PDB entry 8XJV | electron microscopy, 3.60 A resolution | chains Av and c of the 110 polymer chains in the assembly

== Chain Av ==
Molecule: 2124-nt DNA strand
From: synthetic construct
Sequence (2124 nucleotides; each row starts with the number of its first residue; numbers below 1 keep their minus sign (DG-8 is residue -8)):
    -8 GGGTCCGGCA CTGGAACAGG ATGTATATAT GTGACACGTG CCTGGAGACT AGGGAGTAAT
    52 CCCCTTGGCG GTTAAAACGC GGGGGACAGC GCGTACGTGC GTTTAAGCGG TGCTAGAGCT
   112 GTCTACGACC AATTGAGCGG CCTCGGCACC GGGATTCTCC AGGGGATCCG GATGCTCGGG
   172 TCCGGCACTG GAACAGGATG TATATATGTG ACACGTGCCT GGAGACTAGG GAGTAATCCC
   232 CTTGGCGGTT AAAACGCGGG GGACAGCGCG TACGTGCGTT TAAGCGGTGC TAGAGCTGTC
   292 TACGACCAAT TGAGCGGCCT CGGCACCGGG ATTCTCCAGG GGATCCGGAT GCTCGGGTCC
   352 GGCACTGGAA CAGGATGTAT ATATGTGACA CGTGCCTGGA GACTAGGGAG TAATCCCCTT
   412 GGCGGTTAAA ACGCGGGGGA CAGCGCGTAC GTGCGTTTAA GCGGTGCTAG AGCTGTCTAC
   472 GACCAATTGA GCGGCCTCGG CACCGGGATT CTCCAGGGGA TCCGGATGCT CGGGTCCGGC
   532 ACTGGAACAG GATGTATATA TGTGACACGT GCCTGGAGAC TAGGGAGTAA TCCCCTTGGC
   592 GGTTAAAACG CGGGGGACAG CGCGTACGTG CGTTTAAGCG GTGCTAGAGC TGTCTACGAC
   652 CAATTGAGCG GCCTCGGCAC CGGGATTCTC CAGGGGATCC GGATGCTCGG GTCCGGCACT
   712 GGAACAGGAT GTATATATGT GACACGTGCC TGGAGACTAG GGAGTAATCC CCTTGGCGGT
   772 TAAAACGCGG GGGACAGCGC GTACGTGCGT TTAAGCGGTG CTAGAGCTGT CTACGACCAA
   832 TTGAGCGGCC TCGGCACCGG GATTCTCCAG GGGATCCGGA TGCTCGGGTC CGGCACTGGA
   892 ACAGGATGTA TATATGTGAC ACGTGCCTGG AGACTAGGGA GTAATCCCCT TGGCGGTTAA
   952 AACGCGGGGG ACAGCGCGTA CGTGCGTTTA AGCGGTGCTA GAGCTGTCTA CGACCAATTG
  1012 AGCGGCCTCG GCACCGGGAT TCTCCAGGGG ATCCGGATGC TCGGGTCCGG CACTGGAACA
  1072 GGATGTATAT ATGTGACACG TGCCTGGAGA CTAGGGAGTA ATCCCCTTGG CGGTTAAAAC
  1132 GCGGGGGACA GCGCGTACGT GCGTTTAAGC GGTGCTAGAG CTGTCTACGA CCAATTGAGC
  1192 GGCCTCGGCA CCGGGATTCT CCAGGGGATC CGGATGCTCG GGTCCGGCAC TGGAACAGGA
  1252 TGTATATATG TGACACGTGC CTGGAGACTA GGGAGTAATC CCCTTGGCGG TTAAAACGCG
  1312 GGGGACAGCG CGTACGTGCG TTTAAGCGGT GCTAGAGCTG TCTACGACCA ATTGAGCGGC
  1372 CTCGGCACCG GGATTCTCCA GGGGATCCGG ATGCTCGGGT CCGGCACTGG AACAGGATGT
  1432 ATATATGTGA CACGTGCCTG GAGACTAGGG AGTAATCCCC TTGGCGGTTA AAACGCGGGG
  1492 GACAGCGCGT ACGTGCGTTT AAGCGGTGCT AGAGCTGTCT ACGACCAATT GAGCGGCCTC
  1552 GGCACCGGGA TTCTCCAGGG GATCCGGATG CTCGGGTCCG GCACTGGAAC AGGATGTATA
  1612 TATGTGACAC GTGCCTGGAG ACTAGGGAGT AATCCCCTTG GCGGTTAAAA CGCGGGGGAC
  1672 AGCGCGTACG TGCGTTTAAG CGGTGCTAGA GCTGTCTACG ACCAATTGAG CGGCCTCGGC
  1732 ACCGGGATTC TCCAGGGGAT CCGGATGCTC GGGTCCGGCA CTGGAACAGG ATGTATATAT
  1792 GTGACACGTG CCTGGAGACT AGGGAGTAAT CCCCTTGGCG GTTAAAACGC GGGGGACAGC
  1852 GCGTACGTGC GTTTAAGCGG TGCTAGAGCT GTCTACGACC AATTGAGCGG CCTCGGCACC
  1912 GGGATTCTCC AGGGGATCCG GATGCTCGGG TCCGGCACTG GAACAGGATG TATATATGTG
  1972 ACACGTGCCT GGAGACTAGG GAGTAATCCC CTTGGCGGTT AAAACGCGGG GGACAGCGCG
  2032 TACGTGCGTT TAAGCGGTGC TAGAGCTGTC TACGACCAAT TGAGCGGCCT CGGCACCGGG
  2092 ATTCTCCAGG GGATCCGGAT GCTC
Not modelled in the structure: -8 to 0, 2099-2101

== Chain c ==
Molecule: Histone H3
From: Xenopus laevis
Reference sequence: A0A310TTQ1 (A0A310TTQ1_XENLA); residues 533-668 here correspond to UniProt positions 1-136 (UniProt number = residue number - 532)
Sequence (136 residues; each row starts with the number of its first residue):
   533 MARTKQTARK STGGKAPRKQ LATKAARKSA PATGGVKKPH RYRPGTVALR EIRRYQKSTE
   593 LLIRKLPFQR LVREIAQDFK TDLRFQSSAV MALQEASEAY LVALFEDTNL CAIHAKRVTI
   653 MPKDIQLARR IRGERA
Not modelled in the structure: 533-562

== How chain Av and chain c interact ==
Residue-residue contacts - 28 pairs, chain Av then chain c:
  DT1608(Av) - Lys570(c)  salt bridge to the phosphate
  DA1609(Av) - Arg573(c)  phosphate contact
  DA1609(Av) - Tyr574(c)  phosphate contact
  DA1609(Av) - Arg575(c)  phosphate contact
  DA1609(Av) - Thr578(c)  phosphate contact
  DT1610(Av) - Thr578(c)  phosphate contact
  DT1610(Av) - Arg582(c)  salt bridge to the phosphate
  DG1683(Av) - Arg649(c)  salt bridge to the phosphate
  DG1683(Av) - Thr651(c)  sugar contact
  DG1683(Av) - Met653(c)  phosphate contact
  DC1684(Av) - Arg649(c)  phosphate contact
  DC1684(Av) - Val650(c)  hydrogen bond to the phosphate
  DC1684(Av) - Thr651(c)  hydrogen bond to the phosphate
  DG1685(Av) - Arg575(c)  phosphate contact
  DT1686(Av) - Arg575(c)  salt bridge to the phosphate
  DT1687(Av) - Lys570(c)  salt bridge to the phosphate
  DT1687(Av) - Arg573(c)  sugar contact
  DT1687(Av) - Pro576(c)  base contact
  DT1688(Av) - Arg573(c)  base contact
  DG1693(Av) - Arg596(c)  sugar contact
  DG1694(Av) - Arg596(c)  salt bridge to the phosphate
  DC1703(Av) - Arg605(c)  salt bridge to the phosphate
  DC1703(Av) - Arg616(c)  salt bridge to the phosphate
  DC1703(Av) - Phe617(c)  sugar contact
  DC1703(Av) - Gln618(c)  phosphate contact
  DC1703(Av) - Ser619(c)  phosphate contact
  DT1704(Av) - Gln618(c)  phosphate contact
  DT1704(Av) - Ser619(c)  phosphate contact
Interface residues without a listed pair, chain Av (14 interface residues in all): DG1702

== Summary ==
14 residues of chain Av face 17 of chain c across their interface, with 2 hydrogen bonds and 8 salt bridges.
Among the polar pairs are DC1684(Av)-Val650(c), DC1684(Av)-Thr651(c) and DT1608(Av)-Lys570(c).
Here chain Av is a 2124-nt DNA strand (synthetic construct) and chain c is Histone H3 (Xenopus laevis). Entry
8XJV (Structural basis for the linker histone H5-nucleosome binding and chromatin compaction) was determined
by electron microscopy.
